Entry 3HMC (X-ray diffraction, 1.44 A resolution); this record covers chain A.

== Chain A ==
Name: Putative prophage LambdaBa04, glycosyl hydrolase, family 25
Organism: Bacillus anthracis
UniProt: Q81YZ2 (Q81YZ2_BACAN); residues 4-192 here correspond to UniProt positions 1-189 (UniProt number = residue number - 3)
Amino-acid sequence (192 residues; each row starts with the number of its first residue):
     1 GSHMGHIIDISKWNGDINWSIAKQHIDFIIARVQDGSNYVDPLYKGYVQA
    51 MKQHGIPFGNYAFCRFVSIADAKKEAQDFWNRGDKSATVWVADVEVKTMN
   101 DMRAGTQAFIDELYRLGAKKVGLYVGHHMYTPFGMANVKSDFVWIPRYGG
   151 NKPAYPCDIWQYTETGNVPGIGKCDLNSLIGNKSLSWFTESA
Unresolved in the structure: 1, 191-192
Construct notes: expression tag (1-3)
From the paper describing this entry:
  - catalytic residues: D9, D93, E95, D175 (by similarity / conservation)
  - mutagenesis - N18D/G46D/T131D/T163D: decreased catalytic activity

== Summary ==
From the paper: catalytic residues D9, D93 and E95 among others; N18D/G46D/T131D/T163D reduce catalytic
activity.
Chain A is Putative prophage LambdaBa04, glycosyl hydrolase, family 25 (Bacillus anthracis); the structure,
Endolysin from Bacillus anthracis, was determined by X-ray diffraction, deposited together with 3RDR and 3HMB.
